PDB entry 8KD1 | electron microscopy, 3.20 A resolution | chains C and J of the 11 polymer chains in the assembly

Chain C:
Molecule: Histone H2A type 1-B/E
Source organism: Homo sapiens
UniProtKB: P04908 (H2A1B_HUMAN); residues 0-129 here correspond to UniProt positions 1-130 (UniProt number = residue number + 1)
Amino-acid sequence (133 residues; numbered -3 to 129; the number before each row is that of its first residue; numbers below 1 keep their minus sign (Gly-3 is residue -3)):
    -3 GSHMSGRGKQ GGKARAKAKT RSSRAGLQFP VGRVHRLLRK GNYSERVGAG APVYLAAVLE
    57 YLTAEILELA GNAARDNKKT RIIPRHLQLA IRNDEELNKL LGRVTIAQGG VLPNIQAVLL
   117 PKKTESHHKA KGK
Unresolved in the structure: -3 to 9, 119-129
Differences from the reference sequence: expression tag (-3 to -1)
UniProt features mapped onto this chain:
  - modified residue: Ser1 (N-acetylserine), Arg3 (Citrulline), Lys5 (N6-(2-hydroxyisobutyryl)lysine), Lys9 (N6-(2-hydroxyisobutyryl)lysine), Lys13 (N6-(beta-hydroxybutyryl)lysine), Lys36 (N6-(2-hydroxyisobutyryl)lysine), Lys74 (N6-(2-hydroxyisobutyryl)lysine), Lys75 (N6-(2-hydroxyisobutyryl)lysine), Lys95 (N6-(2-hydroxyisobutyryl)lysine), Gln104 (N5-methylglutamine), Lys118 (N6-(2-hydroxyisobutyryl)lysine), Lys119 (N6-crotonyllysine), Thr120 (Phosphothreonine), Lys125 (N6-crotonyllysine)
  - cross-link (Glycyl lysine isopeptide (Lys-Gly)): Lys13 (interchain with G-Cter in ubiquitin), Lys15 (interchain with G-Cter in ubiquitin), Lys119 (interchain with G-Cter in ubiquitin)

Chain J:
Molecule: 193-nt DNA strand
Source organism: synthetic construct
Sequence (193 nucleotides; numbered -96 to 96; the number before each row is that of its first residue; numbers below 1 keep their minus sign (DA-96 is residue -96)):
   -96 ATCACGTAAT ATTGGCCAGC TAGGATCACA ATCCCGGTGC CGAGGCCGCT CAATTGGTCG
   -36 TAGACAGCTC TAGCACCGCT TAAACGCACG TACGGATTCC GTACGTGCGT TTAAGCGGTG
    24 CTAGAGCTGT CTACGACCAA TTGAGCGGCC TCGGCACCGG GATTGTGATC CTAGCTGGCC
    84 AATATTACGT GAT
Unresolved in the structure: -96 to -87, 87-96

Interface between chain C and chain J:
Pairs across the interface - 17 pairs, chain C then chain J:
  Arg11(C) with DA43(J), hydrogen bond to the base; DT44(J), base contact
  Lys13(C) with DG46(J), salt bridge to the phosphate
  Thr16(C) with DA47(J), sugar contact
  Arg29(C) with DG48(J), sugar contact
  Arg42(C) with DG38(J), hydrogen bond to the sugar; DA39(J), phosphate contact
  Val43(C) with DG38(J), sugar contact; DA39(J), hydrogen bond to the phosphate
  Gly44(C) with DG38(J), phosphate contact
  Ala45(C) with DG38(J), hydrogen bond to the phosphate
  Lys75(C) with DC58(J), phosphate contact; DA59(J), salt bridge to the phosphate
  Thr76(C) with DG57(J), phosphate contact; DC58(J), hydrogen bond to the phosphate
  Arg77(C) with DG57(J), hydrogen bond to the sugar; DC58(J), hydrogen bond to the phosphate
Interface residues without a listed pair, chain C (17 interface residues in all): Ala14, Pro26, His31, Arg35, Glu41, Gly46
Interface residues without a listed pair, chain J (11 interface residues in all): DC49

Overview:
The interface between chain C and chain J involves 17 residues on one side and 11 on the other, with 7
hydrogen bonds and 2 salt bridges. Among the polar pairs are Arg11(C)-DA43(J), Arg42(C)-DG38(J) and
Arg77(C)-DG57(J).
Here chain C is Histone H2A type 1-B/E (Homo sapiens) and chain J is a 193-nt DNA strand (synthetic
construct). Entry 8KD1 (Structure of nucleosome complexed with one DEK molecule) was determined by electron
microscopy (same publication as 8KE0 and 8KCY).
